Entry 8XKR (electron microscopy, 3.53 A resolution); this record covers chains E and A of the 6 polymer chains in the assembly.

[Chain E]
Protein: Insulin-like growth factor I
Source organism: Homo sapiens
Reference sequence: P05019 (IGF1_HUMAN); residues -47 to 147 here correspond to UniProt positions 1-195 (UniProt number = residue number + 48)
Chain sequence (195 residues; each row starts with the number of its first residue; numbers below 1 keep their minus sign (Met-47 is residue -47)):
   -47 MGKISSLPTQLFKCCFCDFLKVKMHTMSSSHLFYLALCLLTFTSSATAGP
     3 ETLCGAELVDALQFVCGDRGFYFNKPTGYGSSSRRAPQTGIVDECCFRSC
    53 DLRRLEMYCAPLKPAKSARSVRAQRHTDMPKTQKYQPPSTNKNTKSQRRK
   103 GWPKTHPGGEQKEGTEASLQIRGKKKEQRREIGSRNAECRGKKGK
Not modelled in the structure: -47 to 5, 22-43, 64-147
Disulfide bonds: Cys6-Cys48, Cys18-Cys61, Cys47-Cys52

[Chain A]
Protein: Isoform Short of Insulin receptor
Source organism: Homo sapiens
Reference sequence: P06213 (INSR_HUMAN), isoform P06213-2; residues 1-1370 here = UniProt positions 1-1370
Chain sequence (1370 residues; numbered 1 to 1370; the number before each row is that of its first residue):
     1 MATGGRRGAAAAPLLVAVAALLLGAAGHLYPGEVCPGMDIRNNLTRLHEL
    51 ENCSVIEGHLQILLMFKTRPEDFRDLSFPKLIMITDYLLLFRVYGLESLK
   101 DLFPNLTVIRGSRLFFNYALVIFEMVHLKELGLYNLMNITRGSVRIEKNN
   151 ELCYLATIDWSRILDSVEDNYIVLNKDDNEECGDICPGTAKGKTNCPATV
   201 INGQFVERCWTHSHCQKVCPTICKSHGCTAEGLCCHSECLGNCSQPDDPT
   251 KCVACRNFYLDGRCVETCPPPYYHFQDWRCVNFSFCQDLHHKCKNSRRQG
   301 CHQYVIHNNKCIPECPSGYTMNSSNLLCTPCLGPCPKVCHLLEGEKTIDS
   351 VTSAQELRGCTVINGSLIINIRGGNNLAAELEANLGLIEEISGYLKIRRS
   401 YALVSLSFFRKLRLIRGETLEIGNYSFYALDNQNLRQLWDWSKHNLTITQ
   451 GKLFFHYNPKLCLSEIHKMEEVSGTKGRQERNDIALKTNGDQASCENELL
   501 KFSYIRTSFDKILLRWEPYWPPDFRDLLGFMLFYKEAPYQNVTEFDGQDA
   551 CGSNSWTVVDIDPPLRSNDPKSQNHPGWLMRGLKPWTQYAIFVKTLVTFS
   601 DERRTYGAKSDIIYVQTDATNPSVPLDPISVSNSSSQIILKWKPPSDPNG
   651 NITHYLVFWERQAEDSELFELDYCLKGLKLPSRTWSPPFESEDSQKHNQS
   701 EYEDSAGECCSCPKTDSQILKELEESSFRKTFEDYLHNVVFVPRPSRKRR
   751 SLGDVGNVTVAVPTVAAFPNTSSTSVPTSPEEHRPFEKVVNKESLVISGL
   801 RHFTGYRIELQACNQDTPEERCSVAAYVSARTMPEAKADDIVGPVTHEIF
   851 ENNVVHLMWQEPKEPNGLIVLYEVSYRRYGDEELHLCVSRKHFALERGCR
   901 LRGLSPGNYSVRIRATSLAGNGSWTEPTYFYVTDYLDVPSNIAKIIIGPL
   951 IFVFLFSVVIGSIYLFLRKRQPDGPLGPLYASSNPEYLSASDVFPCSVYV
  1001 PDEWEVSREKITLLRELGQGSFGMVYEGNARDIIKGEAETRVAVKTVNES
  1051 ASLRERIEFLNEASVMKGFTCHHVVRLLGVVSKGQPTLVVMELMAHGDLK
  1101 SYLRSLRPEAENNPGRPPPTLQEMIQMAAEIADGMAYLNAKKFVHRDLAA
  1151 RNCMVAHDFTVKIGDFGMTRDIYETDYYRKGGKGLLPVRWMAPESLKDGV
  1201 FTTSSDMWSFGVVLWEITSLAEQPYQGLSNEQVLKFVMDGGYLDQPDNCP
  1251 ERVTDLMRMCWQFNPKMRPTFLEIVNLLKDDLHPSFPEVSFFHSEENKAP
  1301 ESEELEMEFEDMENVPLDRSSHCQREEAGGRDGGSSLGFKRSYEEHIPYT
  1351 HMNGGKKNGRILTLPRSNPS
Not modelled in the structure: 1-30, 41, 108, 135, 185, 274, 481-482, 593, 643, 680-719, 745-784, 802, 838, 918, 936-1370
Disulfide bonds: Cys35-Cys53, Cys153-Cys182, Cys186-Cys209, Cys219-Cys228, Cys223-Cys234, Cys235-Cys243, Cys239-Cys252, Cys268-Cys280, Cys286-Cys311, Cys293-Cys301, Cys315-Cys328, Cys339-Cys360, Cys462-Cys495, Cys674-Cys887, Cys813-Cys822

[Chain E / chain A interface]
Pairs across the interface - 15 pairs, chain E then chain A:
  Glu9(E) with Lys511(A), salt bridge
  Phe16(E) with Arg506(A), hydrogen bond (backbone-side chain); Thr507(A); Ser508(A); Leu513(A), hydrophobic
  Val17(E) with Arg506(A), hydrogen bond (backbone-side chain); Leu513(A), hydrophobic
  Asp53(E) with Ile561(A); Gly577(A); Trp578(A)
  Leu54(E) with Leu514(A); Trp578(A); Leu579(A)
  Arg55(E) with Leu565(A)
  Glu58(E) with Asn574(A)
Other interface residues (no listed pair), chain E (8 interface residues in all): Ala13
Other interface residues (no listed pair), chain A (15 interface residues in all): Arg515, Pro563, Pro564

[Overview]
8 residues of chain E face 15 of chain A across their interface, with 2 hydrogen bonds and 1 salt bridge.
Polar contacts include Glu9(E)-Lys511(A), Phe16(E)-Arg506(A) and Val17(E)-Arg506(A).
Chain E is Insulin-like growth factor I and chain A is Isoform Short of Insulin receptor, both from Homo
sapiens; the structure, Cryo-EM structure of human insulin receptor bound to 4 IGF-I, conformation 2, was
determined by electron microscopy.
